PDB entry 8UCL | electron microscopy, 3.18 A resolution | chains a and c of the 10 polymer chains in the assembly

[Chain a]
Protein: Cytochrome c oxidase subunit 1
From: Komagataella pastoris
Reference sequence: F2R0K8 (F2R0K8_KOMPC); residues 1-535 here = UniProt positions 1-535
Amino-acid sequence (535 residues; each row starts with the number of its first residue):
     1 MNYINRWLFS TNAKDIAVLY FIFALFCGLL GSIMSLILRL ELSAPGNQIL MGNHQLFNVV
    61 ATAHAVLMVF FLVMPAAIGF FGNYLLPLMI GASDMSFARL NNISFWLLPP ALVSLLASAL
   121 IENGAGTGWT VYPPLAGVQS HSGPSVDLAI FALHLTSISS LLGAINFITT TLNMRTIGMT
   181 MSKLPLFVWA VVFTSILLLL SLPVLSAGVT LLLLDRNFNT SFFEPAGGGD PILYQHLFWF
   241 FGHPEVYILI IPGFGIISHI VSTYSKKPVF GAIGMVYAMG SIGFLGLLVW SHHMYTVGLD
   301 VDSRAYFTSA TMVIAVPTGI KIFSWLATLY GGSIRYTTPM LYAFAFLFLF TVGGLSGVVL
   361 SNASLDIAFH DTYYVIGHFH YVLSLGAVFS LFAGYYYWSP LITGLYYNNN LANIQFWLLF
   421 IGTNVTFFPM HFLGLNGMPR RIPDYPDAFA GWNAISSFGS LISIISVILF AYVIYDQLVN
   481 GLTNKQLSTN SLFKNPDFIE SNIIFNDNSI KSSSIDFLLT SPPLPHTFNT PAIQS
Construct notes: conflict Ile4 (Met in F2R0K8), Ile16 (Met in F2R0K8), Ile22 (Met in F2R0K8), 34 further conflict positions vs the reference (F2R0K8) not listed
Ion coordination: Cu ion: His243, His292
Residues lining bound ligands:
  - heme a (HEA), molecule 1: Phe21, Ala24, Leu25, Gly28, Leu29, Ser35, Leu38, Arg39, Leu42, Phe57, Ala61, His64, Ala65, Met68, Val69, Leu72, Gly128, Trp129, Tyr373, Ile376, Phe379, His380, Leu383, Ser384, Val388, Leu391, Phe392, Tyr395, Thr426, Phe427, Met430, Arg440, Arg441, Val467
  - heme a (HEA), molecule 2: Trp129, Trp239, His243, Val246, Tyr247, Ile250, His292, His293, Ile314, Ala315, Thr318, Gly319, Thr351, Gly354, Leu355, Gly357, Val358, Leu360, Ser361, Asp366, His370, Val375, His378, Phe379, Val382, Leu383, Arg440
  - phosphatidylethanolamine (PTY), molecule 1: Ser96, Phe97, Ala98, Arg99, Leu100, Ile103, Ile158, Leu162
  - phosphatidylethanolamine (PTY), molecule 2: Phe270, Phe323, Ala327, Tyr330
  - phosphatidylethanolamine (PTY), molecule 3: Tyr336, Leu341, Phe344, Trp417, Phe420

[Chain c]
Protein: Cytochrome c oxidase subunit 3
From: Komagataella pastoris
Reference sequence: F2R0J6 (F2R0J6_KOMPC); residues 1-268 here = UniProt positions 1-268
Amino-acid sequence (268 residues; row label = number of the first residue in the row):
     1 MRIQNRENLQ LFPFHLVTNS PWPLTTSLAL MSLALTLGLT MHGYIGNHLW LFLAISLVLS
    61 SIFLWVRDVV IEGTYLGDHT IAVRKGLNIG FMLFVLSEIL IFAALFWSYF HSAMGPTIEI
   121 GCQWPPVGIT SIKPTELPLL NTIILLASGA TVTWAHHSIL YKDRQGTLVG LFITTLLIIL
   181 FVGCQVLEYT WATFTIADSV FGSIFYAGTG LHFIHMVMLI VMLAICYARM YFYHFTSNHH
   241 LGLETTILYL HVLDIIWLFL YIVFYWWG
Construct notes: conflict Ile45 (Met in F2R0J6), Ile55 (Met in F2R0J6), Ile62 (Met in F2R0J6), Ile81 (Met in F2R0J6), Ile89 (Met in F2R0J6), Ile101 (Met in F2R0J6), Ile120 (Met in F2R0J6), Ile129 (Met in F2R0J6), Ile132 (Met in F2R0J6), Ile143 (Met in F2R0J6), Ile247 (Met in F2R0J6), Leu248 (Thr in F2R0J6)
Residues lining bound ligands:
  - phosphatidylethanolamine (PTY), molecule 1: His15, Val17, Leu30, Ile62, Trp65, Val66, Val69, Glu72, His79, Val83, Leu87, Gly90, Phe94
  - phosphatidylethanolamine (PTY), molecule 2: Leu59, Ile62, Phe63, Val66, Val69, Val70, Gly73, Thr74, His79, Leu87, Phe91, Glu98, Met218, Val221, Met222, Ile225, Arg229, His234, Phe235, His239, His240, Leu241, Gly242

[Interface between chain a and chain c]
Contacting residue pairs (78; chain a residue first):
  Asn5(a) - Asn19(c)  hydrogen bond (backbone-side chain)
  Phe9(a) - Asn19(c)  hydrogen bond (backbone-side chain)
  Phe9(a) - Ser20(c)
  Phe9(a) - Pro21(c)  hydrophobic
  Thr11(a) - Val17(c)
  Thr11(a) - Thr18(c)  hydrogen bond (side chain-backbone)
  Thr11(a) - Asn19(c)
  Ser93(a) - Leu16(c)
  Asp94(a) - His15(c)
  Asp94(a) - Leu16(c)
  Phe97(a) - Gly86(c)
  Phe97(a) - Leu87(c)  hydrophobic
  Arg99(a) - Val17(c)
  Arg99(a) - Ser20(c)
  Arg99(a) - Pro23(c)
  Arg99(a) - Trp65(c)
  Arg99(a) - Asp68(c)
  Arg99(a) - Glu72(c)  salt bridge
  Asn102(a) - Pro23(c)
  Ile103(a) - Pro23(c)
  Ile103(a) - Thr26(c)
  Ile103(a) - Trp65(c)  hydrophobic
  Trp106(a) - Ser27(c)
  Leu107(a) - Ser27(c)
  Leu107(a) - Leu30(c)  hydrophobic
  Pro110(a) - Met31(c)  hydrophobic
  Ile121(a) - Tyr44(c)
  Gly143(a) - His42(c)
  Pro144(a) - Gly38(c)
  Pro144(a) - His42(c)
  Pro144(a) - Tyr44(c)  hydrophobic
  Asp147(a) - His42(c)  salt bridge
  Leu148(a) - Leu35(c)  hydrophobic
  Phe151(a) - Ala34(c)
  Phe151(a) - Gly38(c)
  Leu162(a) - Phe94(c)  hydrophobic
  Ile165(a) - Leu93(c)
  Ile165(a) - Phe94(c)  hydrophobic
  Ile168(a) - Leu93(c)  hydrophobic
  Thr169(a) - Gly86(c)
  Asn173(a) - Phe14(c)
  Asn173(a) - Ala82(c)  hydrogen bond (side chain-backbone)
  Asn173(a) - Gly86(c)
  Met174(a) - Phe14(c)  hydrophobic
  Leu199(a) - Leu93(c)  hydrophobic
  Leu200(a) - Leu100(c)  hydrophobic
  Pro203(a) - Ser97(c)
  Pro203(a) - Leu100(c)
  Pro203(a) - Ile101(c)  hydrophobic
  Ala207(a) - Ala104(c)  hydrophobic
  Asn217(a) - Met41(c)
  Asn217(a) - His42(c)  hydrogen bond
  Asn219(a) - Ala197(c)
  Thr220(a) - Ile196(c)
  Thr220(a) - Ser199(c)
  Thr220(a) - Ser203(c)
  Ser221(a) - Ser199(c)  hydrogen bond (side chain-backbone)
  Ser221(a) - Val200(c)
  Phe222(a) - Ser203(c)
  Phe222(a) - Ile204(c)  hydrophobic
  Phe222(a) - Ala207(c)  hydrophobic
  Pro225(a) - Glu119(c)
  Gly227(a) - Ile120(c)
  Gly227(a) - Val200(c)
  Gly228(a) - Thr117(c)
  Gly228(a) - Ile120(c)
  Gly228(a) - Val200(c)
  Gly229(a) - Val200(c)
  Asp230(a) - Thr117(c)
  Leu233(a) - Ser108(c)
  Leu233(a) - His111(c)
  His236(a) - Trp107(c)
  Leu237(a) - Ala104(c)  hydrophobic
  Phe528(a) - Phe12(c)
  Asn529(a) - Leu11(c)
  Asn529(a) - Phe12(c)
  Thr530(a) - Met1(c)
  Pro531(a) - Leu11(c)
Also at the interface, not in a pair above, chain a (58 interface residues in all): Arg6, Leu8, Leu100, Ser114, Glu122, Leu155, Leu161, Leu172, Leu211, Phe218, Ala226, Trp290, His526
Also at the interface, not in a pair above, chain c (56 interface residues in all): Trp22, Leu24, Leu37, Leu39, Lys85, Ile89, Gly90, Leu96, Leu105

[Summary]
58 residues of chain a and 56 residues of chain c are in contact, with 6 hydrogen bonds and 2 salt bridges.
Among the polar pairs are Arg99(a)-Glu72(c), Asp147(a)-His42(c) and Asn5(a)-Asn19(c). One
phosphatidylethanolamine molecule is bound between chain a and chain c.
Chain a is Cytochrome c oxidase subunit 1 and chain c is Cytochrome c oxidase subunit 3, both from
Komagataella pastoris; the structure, Komagataella pastoris Cytochrome c oxidase in complex with human VMAT2
and Tetrabenazine, was determined by electron microscopy.
